Entry 7V5K (electron microscopy, 2.80 A resolution); this record covers chains A and E of the 9 polymer chains in the assembly.

[Chain A]
Protein: Spike glycoprotein
From: Human betacoronavirus 2c EMC/2012
Reference sequence: K0BRG7 (K0BRG7_MERS); numbering as in UniProt (aligned over 18-1206)
Chain sequence (1189 residues; each row starts with the number of its first residue):
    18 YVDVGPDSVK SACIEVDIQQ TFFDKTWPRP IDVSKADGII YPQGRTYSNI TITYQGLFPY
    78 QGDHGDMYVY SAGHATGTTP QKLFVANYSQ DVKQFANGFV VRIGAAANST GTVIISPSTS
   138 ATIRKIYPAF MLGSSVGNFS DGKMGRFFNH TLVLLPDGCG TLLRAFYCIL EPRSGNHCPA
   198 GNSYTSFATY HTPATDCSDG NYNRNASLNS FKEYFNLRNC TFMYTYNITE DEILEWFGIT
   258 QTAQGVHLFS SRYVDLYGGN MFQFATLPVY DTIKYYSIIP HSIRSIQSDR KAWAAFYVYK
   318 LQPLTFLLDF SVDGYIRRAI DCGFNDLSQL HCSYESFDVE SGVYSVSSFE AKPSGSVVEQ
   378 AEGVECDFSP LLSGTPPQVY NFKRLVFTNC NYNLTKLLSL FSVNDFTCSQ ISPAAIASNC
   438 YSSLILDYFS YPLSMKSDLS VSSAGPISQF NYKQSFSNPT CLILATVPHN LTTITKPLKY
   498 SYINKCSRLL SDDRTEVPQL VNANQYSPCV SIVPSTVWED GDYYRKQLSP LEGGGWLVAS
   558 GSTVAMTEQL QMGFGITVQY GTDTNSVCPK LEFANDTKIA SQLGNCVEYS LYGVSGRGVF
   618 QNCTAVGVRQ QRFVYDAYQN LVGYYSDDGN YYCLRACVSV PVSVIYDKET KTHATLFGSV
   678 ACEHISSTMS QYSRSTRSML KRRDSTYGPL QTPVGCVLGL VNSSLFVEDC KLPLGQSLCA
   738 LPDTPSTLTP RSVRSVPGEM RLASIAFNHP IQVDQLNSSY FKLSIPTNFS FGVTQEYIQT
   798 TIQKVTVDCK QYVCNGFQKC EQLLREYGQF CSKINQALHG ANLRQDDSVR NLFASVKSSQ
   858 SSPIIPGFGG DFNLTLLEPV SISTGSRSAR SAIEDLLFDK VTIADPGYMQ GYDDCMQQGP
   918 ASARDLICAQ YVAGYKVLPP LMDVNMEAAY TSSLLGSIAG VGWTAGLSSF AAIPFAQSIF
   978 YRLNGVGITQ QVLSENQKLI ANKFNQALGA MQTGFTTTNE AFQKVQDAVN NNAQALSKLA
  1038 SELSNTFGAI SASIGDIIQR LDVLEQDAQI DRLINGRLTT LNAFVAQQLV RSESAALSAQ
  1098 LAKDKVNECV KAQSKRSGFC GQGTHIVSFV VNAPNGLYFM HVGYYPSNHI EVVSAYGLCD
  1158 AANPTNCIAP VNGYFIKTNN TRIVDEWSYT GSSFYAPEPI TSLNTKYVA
Disordered / not traced: 378-380, 589-594, 699-709, 745-756, 878-885, 916-923
Disulfides: Cys-30/Cys-195, Cys-176/Cys-214, Cys-185/Cys-237, Cys-339/Cys-349, Cys-383/Cys-407, Cys-425/Cys-478, Cys-437/Cys-585, Cys-503/Cys-526, Cys-620/Cys-650, Cys-679/Cys-713, Cys-811/Cys-817, Cys-1106/Cys-1117

[Chain E]
Protein: 0722 H
From: Homo sapiens
Chain sequence (222 residues; numbered 1 to 222; the number before each row is that of its first residue):
     1 QVQLVQSGAE VKKPGSSVKV SCKASGGTFS IYAISWVRQA PGQGLEWMGG IIPIFGTANY
    61 AQQFQGRVTI TADESTTTAY MELSRLTSED TAVYYCARQM TAYDYWNPSF DYWGQGTLVT
   121 VSSAWSTKGP SVFPLAPSSK STSGGTAALG CLVKDYFPEP VTVSWNSGAL TSGVHTFPAV
   181 LQSSGLYSLS SVVTVPSSSL GTQTYICNVN HKPSNTKVDK RV
Disulfides: Cys-22/Cys-96, Cys-151/Cys-207

[How chain A and chain E interact]
Residue-residue contacts (16):
  Ile-35(A) / Gln-65(E)  hydrogen bond (backbone-side chain)
  Gln-36(A) / Asn-59(E)  hydrogen bond
  Gln-36(A) / Tyr-60(E)
  Gln-36(A) / Gln-65(E)  hydrogen bond
  Thr-38(A) / Thr-57(E)
  Thr-38(A) / Ala-58(E)  hydrogen bond (side chain-backbone)
  Thr-38(A) / Tyr-60(E)
  Phe-39(A) / Thr-57(E)
  Phe-39(A) / Tyr-105(E)  hydrophobic
  Phe-39(A) / Trp-106(E)  hydrophobic
  His-91(A) / Trp-106(E)
  Phe-101(A) / Trp-106(E)  hydrophobic
  Ile-132(A) / Trp-106(E)  hydrogen bond (backbone-side chain)
  Pro-134(A) / Phe-55(E)
  Ser-135(A) / Phe-55(E)
  Ser-135(A) / Tyr-103(E)
Other interface residues (no listed pair), chain A (10 interface residues in all): Thr-202
Other interface residues (no listed pair), chain E (10 interface residues in all): Gln-62

[In short]
The chain A/chain E interface involves 10 residues from each chain; the contacts include 5 hydrogen bonds.
Polar contacts include Ile-35(A)/Gln-65(E), Gln-36(A)/Asn-59(E) and Gln-36(A)/Gln-65(E).
Chain A is Spike glycoprotein (Human betacoronavirus 2c EMC/2012) and chain E is 0722 H (Homo sapiens); the
structure, MERS S ectodomain trimer in complex with neutralizing antibody 0722 (state 1), was determined by
electron microscopy.
